PDB entry 7O0X | electron microscopy, 2.44 A resolution | chains C and ap of the 87 polymer chains in the assembly

Chain C:
Protein: MULTIHEME_CYTC domain-containing protein
From: Gemmatimonas phototrophica
Reference sequence: A0A143BHR6 (A0A143BHR6_9BACT); residues 1-354 here = UniProt positions 1-354
Chain sequence (354 residues; row label = number of the first residue in the row):
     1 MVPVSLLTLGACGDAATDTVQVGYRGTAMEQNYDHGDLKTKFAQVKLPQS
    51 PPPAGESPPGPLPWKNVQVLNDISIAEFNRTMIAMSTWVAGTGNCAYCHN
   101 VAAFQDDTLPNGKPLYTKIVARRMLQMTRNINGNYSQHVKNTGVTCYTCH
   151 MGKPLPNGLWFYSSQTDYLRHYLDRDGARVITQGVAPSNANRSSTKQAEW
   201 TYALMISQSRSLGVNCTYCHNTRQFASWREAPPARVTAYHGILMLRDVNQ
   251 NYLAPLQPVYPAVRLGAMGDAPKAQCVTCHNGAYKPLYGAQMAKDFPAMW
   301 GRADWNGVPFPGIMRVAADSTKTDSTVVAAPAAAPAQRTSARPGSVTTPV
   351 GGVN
Unresolved in the structure: 1-14, 314-354
Covalent attachments: heme c (HEC) linked to Cys95, Cys98, Cys146, Cys149, Cys216, Cys219, Cys276, Cys279; alpha-D-mannopyranose (MAN) linked to Thr108
Metal / ion sites: heme c Fe (4 sites), coordinated by Met82, His99, Met124, His138, His150, Met205, His220, His280
Ligand contacts:
  - heme c (HEC), molecule 1: Trp64, Lys65, Asn66, Val67, Gln68, Val69, Leu70, Phe78, Met82, Ile83, Met85, Ser86, Val89, Asn94, His99, Phe104, Gln105, Lys118, Ala121, Arg122, Leu125
  - heme c (HEC), molecule 2: Met85, Val89, Tyr97, Tyr116, Thr117, Val120, Ala121, Met124, Leu125, Met127, Thr128, Ile131, Val144, Thr145, His150, Pro154, Leu155, Pro156, Leu159, Leu253, Tyr260, Arg264, Pro272, Thr278, Met299
  - heme c (HEC), molecule 3: Ile131, His138, Val139, Lys140, Thr142, Gly143, Val144, Tyr172, Gln208, Leu212, Tyr218, Ala234, Thr237, Ala238, Gly241, Ile242, Met244, Leu245, Gln275, His280, Tyr284, Lys285, Pro286
  - heme c (HEC), molecule 4: His171, Asp176, Ala178, Arg179, Val180, Ile181, Thr201, Tyr202, Met205, Ile206, Gln208, Ser209, Leu212, Val214, Asn215, His220, Phe225, Ala226, Arg235, Ala238, Tyr239, Ile242
  - alpha-D-mannopyranose / alpha-L-rhamnopyranose / V75, molecule 1: Gln105, Asp106, Leu109, Pro110, Asn111, Gly112
  - alpha-D-mannopyranose / alpha-L-rhamnopyranose / V75, molecule 2: Asp174, Arg175, Asp176

Chain ap:
Protein: LHC domain-containing protein
From: Gemmatimonas phototrophica
Reference sequence: A0A143BHS7 (A0A143BHS7_9BACT); residues 1-71 here = UniProt positions 1-71
Chain sequence (71 residues; row label = number of the first residue in the row):
     1 MHRIWLMYDPRRVMVALVGFLAVLALVIHFVLLSSQRYSWIENGTLGADQ
    51 APVGASAPAAAAEMSPLPPGR
Modified positions: Met1 (N-formylmethionine; FME)
Ligand contacts:
  - bacteriochlorophyll a (BCL), molecule 1: Val18, Leu21, Ala22, Ala25, His29, Leu32, Tyr38, Trp40
  - bacteriochlorophyll a (BCL), molecule 2: Leu21, Leu24, Ala25, Ile28, His29, Leu32, Tyr38
  - menaquinone 8 (MQ8): Phe30, Leu33, Ser34
  - V7N ((2E,4E,6E,10E,12E,14E,16E,18E,20E,22Z,24E,26E,28E)-23-methanoyl-31-methoxy-2,6,10,14,19,27,31-heptamethyl-dotriaconta-2,4,6,10,12,14,16,18,20,22,24,26,28-tridecaenoic acid), molecule 1: Met1, Arg3, Ile4
  - V7N, molecule 2: Met14, Leu17, Phe20, Leu21, Leu24, Val31
  - V7N, molecule 3: Ala25, Leu26, His29, Phe30, Leu33

Chain C / chain ap interface:
Contacting residue pairs (35; chain C residue first):
  Asp18(C) - Leu67(ap)
  Val20(C) - Pro68(ap)
  Val20(C) - Pro69(ap)
  Val20(C) - Gly70(ap)
  Gln21(C) - Gly70(ap)
  Gln21(C) - Arg71(ap)  hydrogen bond (backbone-backbone)
  Val22(C) - Arg71(ap)
  Gly23(C) - Arg71(ap)  hydrogen bond (backbone-side chain)
  Tyr24(C) - Arg71(ap)
  Tyr33(C) - Leu67(ap)  hydrophobic
  Tyr33(C) - Pro68(ap)
  Leu38(C) - Pro66(ap)
  Leu38(C) - Leu67(ap)  hydrophobic
  Phe42(C) - Ala59(ap)
  Phe42(C) - Ala60(ap)  hydrophobic
  Phe42(C) - Met64(ap)  hydrophobic
  Phe42(C) - Ser65(ap)
  Phe42(C) - Pro66(ap)
  Val45(C) - Met64(ap)  hydrophobic
  Lys46(C) - Ala59(ap)
  Gln49(C) - Met64(ap)
  Tyr218(C) - Pro68(ap)
  Tyr284(C) - Ser65(ap)  hydrogen bond (side chain-backbone)
  Tyr284(C) - Pro66(ap)
  Tyr284(C) - Leu67(ap)  hydrogen bond (side chain-backbone)
  Tyr284(C) - Pro68(ap)
  Tyr284(C) - Pro69(ap)
  Leu287(C) - Met64(ap)
  Tyr288(C) - Met64(ap)
  Tyr288(C) - Ser65(ap)  hydrogen bond (backbone-backbone)
  Tyr288(C) - Pro66(ap)
  Gly289(C) - Glu63(ap)
  Ala290(C) - Glu63(ap)
  Ala290(C) - Met64(ap)
  Gln291(C) - Glu63(ap)  hydrogen bond (backbone-side chain)
Interface residues without a listed pair, chain ap (12 interface residues in all): Ala61

Overview:
The interface between chain C and chain ap involves 19 residues on one side and 12 on the other, with 6
hydrogen bonds. Among the polar pairs are Gly23(C)-Arg71(ap), Tyr284(C)-Ser65(ap) and Tyr284(C)-Leu67(ap).
Ligands of chain C: alpha-D-mannopyranose / alpha-L-rhamnopyranose / V75.
Here chain C is MULTIHEME_CYTC domain-containing protein and chain ap is LHC domain-containing protein, both
from Gemmatimonas phototrophica. Entry 7O0X (Cryo-EM structure (model_2b) of the RC-dLH complex from
Gemmatimonas phototrophica at 2.44 A) was determined by electron microscopy, deposited together with 7O0U,
7O0V and 7O0W.
